PDB entry 8ZI0 | electron microscopy, 3.18 A resolution | chains F and g of the 8 polymer chains in the assembly

# Chain F
Molecule: ATP synthase subunit beta
From: Acinetobacter baumannii AB5075
Notes: EC 7.1.2.2
UniProtKB: V5VHQ6 (V5VHQ6_ACIBA); numbering as in UniProt (aligned over 1-464)
Amino-acid sequence (464 residues; numbered 1 to 464; the number before each row is that of its first residue):
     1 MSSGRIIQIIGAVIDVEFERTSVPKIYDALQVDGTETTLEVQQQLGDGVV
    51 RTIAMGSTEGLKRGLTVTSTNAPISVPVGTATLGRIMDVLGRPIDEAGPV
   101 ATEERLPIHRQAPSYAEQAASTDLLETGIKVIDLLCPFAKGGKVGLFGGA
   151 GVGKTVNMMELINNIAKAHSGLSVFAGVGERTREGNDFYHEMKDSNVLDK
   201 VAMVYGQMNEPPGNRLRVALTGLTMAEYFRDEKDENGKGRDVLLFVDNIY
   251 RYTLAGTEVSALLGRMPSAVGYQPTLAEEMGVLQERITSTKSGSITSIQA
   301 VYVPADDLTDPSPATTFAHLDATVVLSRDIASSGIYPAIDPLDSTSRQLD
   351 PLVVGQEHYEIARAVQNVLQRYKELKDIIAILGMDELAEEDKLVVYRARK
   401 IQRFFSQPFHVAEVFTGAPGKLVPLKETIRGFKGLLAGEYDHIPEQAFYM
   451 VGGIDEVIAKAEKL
Unresolved in the structure: 1

# Chain g
Molecule: ATP synthase gamma chain
From: Acinetobacter baumannii AB5075
UniProtKB: A3M143 (ATPG_ACIBT); numbering as in UniProt (aligned over 1-289)
Amino-acid sequence (289 residues; each row starts with the number of its first residue):
     1 MANLKEIRAKVASIKSTQKITRAMQMVAASKMRRAQERMAQGRPYADNMR
    51 RVIAHLVQANPEYKHRYMVDRPVKRVGYIIVSSDRGLAGGLNINLFKKVV
   101 QHVKAQQEQSIEVQFALIGQKAVSFFKNYGGKVLGATTQIGDAPSLEQLT
   151 GSVQVMLDAFDKGELDRIYLVSNGFVNAMTQKPKVEQLVPLAPAEEGDDL
   201 NRTYGWDYIYEPEAEELLNGLLVRYIESMVYQGVIENVACEQSARMVAMK
   251 AATDNAGQLIKDLQLIYNKLRQAAITQEISEIVGGAAAV
Unresolved in the structure: 1

# Chain F / chain g interface
Pairs across the interface (11; chain F residue first):
  Pro267(F) with Ile279(g), hydrophobic; Val283(g)
  Ala269(F) with Thr276(g), hydrogen bond (backbone-side chain)
  Val270(F) with Ile275(g), hydrophobic
  Gly271(F) with Ile279(g)
  Asp307(F) with Asn268(g); Arg271(g), salt bridge; Gln272(g), hydrogen bond
  Thr309(F) with Gln272(g)
  Ile381(F) with Ala29(g), hydrophobic
  Leu382(F) with Arg33(g)
Also at the interface, not in a pair above, chain F (11 interface residues in all): Ala305, Asp310, Glu386
Also at the interface, not in a pair above, chain g (11 interface residues in all): Met26, Met246

# In short
The chain F/chain g interface involves 11 residues from each chain; the contacts include 2 hydrogen bonds and
1 salt bridge. Among the polar pairs are Asp307(F)-Arg271(g), Ala269(F)-Thr276(g) and Asp307(F)-Gln272(g).
Here chain F is ATP synthase subunit beta and chain g is ATP synthase gamma chain, both from Acinetobacter
baumannii AB5075. Entry 8ZI0 (Cryo-EM reveals transition states of the Acinetobacter baumannii F1-ATPase
rotary subunits gamma and epsilon and novel ...) was determined by electron microscopy together with 8ZI1,
8ZI2 and 8ZI3 from the same study.
